Entry 5BVW (X-ray diffraction, 1.94 A resolution); this record covers chain A.

Chain A:
Molecule: Epithelial discoidin domain-containing receptor 1
Source organism: Homo sapiens
Notes: EC 2.7.10.1; fragment: resideus 576-894
UniProtKB: Q08345 (DDR1_HUMAN), isoform Q08345-6; residues 595-913 here correspond to UniProt positions 576-894 (UniProt number = residue number - 19)
Chain sequence (324 residues; each row starts with the number of its first residue):
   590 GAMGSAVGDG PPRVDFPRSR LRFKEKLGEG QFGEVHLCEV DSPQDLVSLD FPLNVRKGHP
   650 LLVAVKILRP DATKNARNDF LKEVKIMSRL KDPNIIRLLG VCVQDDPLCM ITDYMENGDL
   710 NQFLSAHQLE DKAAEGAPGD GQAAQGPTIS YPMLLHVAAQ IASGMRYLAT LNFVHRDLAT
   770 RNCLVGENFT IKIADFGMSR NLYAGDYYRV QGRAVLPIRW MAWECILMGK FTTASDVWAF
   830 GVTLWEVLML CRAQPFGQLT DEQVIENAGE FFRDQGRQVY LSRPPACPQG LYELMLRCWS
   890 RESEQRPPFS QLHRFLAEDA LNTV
Unresolved in the structure: 590-603, 632-647, 722-735, 787-790, 912-913
Cystine bridges: Cys-691/Cys-698
Sequence notes: expression tag (590-594)
Residues lining bound ligands: Dasatinib (1N1; N-(2-chloro-6-methylphenyl)-2-({6-[4-(2-hydroxyethyl)piperazin-1-yl]-2-methylpyrimidin-4-yl}amino)-1,3-thiazole-5-carboxamide): Leu-616, Val-624, Ala-653, Val-654, Lys-655, Glu-672, Met-676, Ile-685, Met-699, Thr-701, Asp-702, Tyr-703, Met-704, Glu-705, Asn-706, Gly-707, Leu-773, Ala-783, Phe-785

Overview:
Ligands of chain A: Dasatinib.
Chain A is Epithelial discoidin domain-containing receptor 1 (Homo sapiens); the structure, Fragment-based
discovery of potent and selective DDR1/2 inhibitors, was determined by X-ray diffraction, deposited together
with 5BVN, 5BVK and 5BVO.
